6HVR - chains L and V of the 28 polymer chains in the assembly; structure by X-ray diffraction, 2.70 A resolution.

Chain L:
Name: Proteasome subunit beta type-6
Organism: Saccharomyces cerevisiae S288C
Notes: EC 3.4.25.1
Reference sequence: P23724 (PSB6_YEAST); residues 1-222 here correspond to UniProt positions 20-241 (UniProt number = residue number + 19)
Chain sequence (222 residues; numbered 1 to 222; the number before each row is that of its first residue):
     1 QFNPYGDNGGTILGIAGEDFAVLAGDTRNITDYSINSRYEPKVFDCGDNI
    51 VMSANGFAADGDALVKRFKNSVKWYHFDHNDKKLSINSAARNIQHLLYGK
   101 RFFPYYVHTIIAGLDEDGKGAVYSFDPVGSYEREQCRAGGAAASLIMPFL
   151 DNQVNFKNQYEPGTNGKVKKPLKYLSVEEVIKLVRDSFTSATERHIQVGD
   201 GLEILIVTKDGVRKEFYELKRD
Bound ions: Mg2+: Asp-222 (shared with Ile-163(V), Asp-166(V), Ser-169(V) of chain V)
Residues lining bound ligands: GRW ((2S)-N-[(2S,3R)-1-[[(2S)-1-[4-(aminomethyl)phenyl]-4-methylsulfonyl-butan-2-yl]amino]-3-oxidanyl-1-oxidanylidene-butan-2-yl]-2-[[(2R)-2-azido-3-phenyl-propanoyl]amino]-4-methyl-pentanamide): Pro-104, Tyr-106, Asp-126, Pro-127, Val-128, Ser-130, Glu-132

Chain V:
Name: Proteasome subunit beta type-10, Proteasome subunit beta type-2
Organism: Homo sapiens
Notes: EC 3.4.25.1; engineered mutation(s): Chimera: 1-53 Homo sapiens,Chimera: 1-53 Homo sapiens
Reference sequence: chimeric construct of P40306, P25043: residues 1-53 from P40306 (PSB10_HUMAN) positions 40-92 (UniProt number = residue number + 39); residues 54-226 from P25043 positions 83-255 (UniProt number = residue number + 29)
Chain sequence (226 residues; row label = number of the first residue in the row):
     1 TTIAGLVFQDGVILGADTRATNDSVVADKSCEKIHFIAPKIYCCGAGVAA
    51 DAEAVTQLIGSNIELHSLYTSREPRVVSALQMLKQHLFKYQGHIGAYLIV
   101 AGVDPTGSHLFSIHAHGSTDVGYYLSLGSGSLAAMAVLESHWKQDLTKEE
   151 AIKLASDAIQAGIWNDLGSGSNVDVCVMEIGKDAEYLRNYLTPNVREEKQ
   201 KSYKFPRGTTAVLKESIVNICDIQEE
Disordered / not traced: 224-226
UniProt features mapped onto this chain:
  - active site: Thr-1 (Nucleophile)
Covalently attached groups: compound GRW linked to Thr-1
Bound ions: Mg2+: Ile-163, Asp-166, Ser-169 (shared with Asp-222(L) of chain L)
Residues lining bound ligands: GRW ((2S)-N-[(2S,3R)-1-[[(2S)-1-[4-(aminomethyl)phenyl]-4-methylsulfonyl-butan-2-yl]amino]-3-oxidanyl-1-oxidanylidene-butan-2-yl]-2-[[(2R)-2-azido-3-phenyl-propanoyl]amino]-4-methyl-pentanamide): Arg-19, Ala-20, Thr-21, Asn-22, Ala-27, Cys-31, Glu-32, Lys-33, His-35, Gly-45, Ala-46, Gly-47, Val-48, Ala-49, Glu-53, Gly-128, Ser-129
From the paper describing this entry:
  - specificity-determining residues: Val-48 (proposed by the authors, not directly observed)

Interface between chain L and chain V:
Pairs across the interface - 60 pairs, chain L then chain V:
  Arg-28(L) with Leu-167(V)
  Ile-30(L) with Leu-167(V), hydrophobic
  Asp-32(L) with Leu-167(V)
  Tyr-33(L) with Asp-23(V); Ser-129(V); Asn-165(V); Asp-166(V); Leu-167(V), hydrogen bond (backbone-backbone); Gly-168(V)
  Ile-35(L) with Trp-164(V); Leu-167(V), hydrophobic
  Arg-38(L) with Trp-164(V), hydrogen bond (side chain-backbone); Asn-165(V)
  Phe-149(L) with Tyr-203(V), hydrophobic
  Asn-152(L) with Phe-205(V)
  Gln-153(L) with Tyr-203(V)
  Asn-158(L) with Thr-209(V)
  Gln-159(L) with Phe-205(V); Thr-209(V)
  Tyr-160(L) with Thr-209(V), hydrogen bond (backbone-backbone); Ala-211(V), hydrophobic
  Pro-162(L) with Pro-206(V), hydrophobic; Arg-207(V); Gly-208(V)
  Gly-166(L) with Ala-211(V)
  Lys-182(L) with Gln-200(V)
  Leu-183(L) with Tyr-203(V)
  Arg-185(L) with Glu-197(V), salt bridge; Gln-200(V), hydrogen bond
  Asp-186(L) with Lys-199(V); Gln-200(V), hydrogen bond (side chain-backbone); Lys-201(V), hydrogen bond (side chain-backbone); Tyr-203(V), hydrogen bond
  Thr-189(L) with Arg-196(V)
  Ser-190(L) with Arg-196(V), hydrogen bond
  Glu-193(L) with Val-26(V); Lys-29(V), salt bridge; Arg-196(V)
  Arg-194(L) with Val-25(V); Val-26(V), hydrogen bond (backbone-backbone); Ala-27(V), hydrogen bond (side chain-backbone); Lys-29(V)
  His-195(L) with Ser-24(V)
  Ile-196(L) with Arg-19(V); Asp-23(V); Ser-24(V), hydrogen bond (backbone-backbone); Val-26(V), hydrophobic; Leu-167(V)
  Gln-197(L) with Ser-24(V)
  Glu-218(L) with Glu-197(V)
  Lys-220(L) with Asn-194(V), hydrogen bond (side chain-backbone)
  Arg-221(L) with Trp-164(V)
  Asp-222(L) with Arg-19(V), salt bridge; Ile-163(V); Trp-164(V); Asp-166(V); Ser-169(V); Gly-170(V); Ser-171(V), hydrogen bond (side chain-backbone); Asn-194(V)
Interface residues without a listed pair, chain L (32 interface residues in all): Ser-34, Glu-161, Asn-165
Interface residues without a listed pair, chain V (34 interface residues in all): Thr-21, Asp-28, Val-195, Val-212

In short:
Chain L and chain V form an interface of 32 and 34 residues respectively, with 13 hydrogen bonds and 3 salt
bridges. Polar pairs include Arg-185(L)/Glu-197(V), Glu-193(L)/Lys-29(V) and Asp-222(L)/Arg-19(V). Ligands of
chain L: compound GRW. Covalently linked compound GRW: at Thr-1(V). From UniProt: active-site residue Thr-1(V)
on chain V. The paper reports the specificity determinant Val-48(V).
Chain L is Proteasome subunit beta type-6 (Saccharomyces cerevisiae S288C) and chain V is Proteasome subunit
beta type-10, Proteasome subunit beta type-2 (Homo sapiens); the structure, Yeast 20S proteasome with human
beta2i (1-53) in complex with 16, was determined by X-ray diffraction, deposited together with 6HTB, 6HTC,
6HTD, 6HTP, 6HTR, 6HUB and 30 further entries.
